Entry 4CD8 (X-ray diffraction, 1.47 A resolution); this record covers chain A.

# Chain A
Molecule: Endo-beta-1,4-mannanase
Organism: Alicyclobacillus acidocaldarius
Notes: EC 3.2.1.78
Reference sequence: A5H1I6 (A5H1I6_9BACL); residues 1-320 here = UniProt positions 1-320
Sequence (320 residues; each row starts with the number of its first residue):
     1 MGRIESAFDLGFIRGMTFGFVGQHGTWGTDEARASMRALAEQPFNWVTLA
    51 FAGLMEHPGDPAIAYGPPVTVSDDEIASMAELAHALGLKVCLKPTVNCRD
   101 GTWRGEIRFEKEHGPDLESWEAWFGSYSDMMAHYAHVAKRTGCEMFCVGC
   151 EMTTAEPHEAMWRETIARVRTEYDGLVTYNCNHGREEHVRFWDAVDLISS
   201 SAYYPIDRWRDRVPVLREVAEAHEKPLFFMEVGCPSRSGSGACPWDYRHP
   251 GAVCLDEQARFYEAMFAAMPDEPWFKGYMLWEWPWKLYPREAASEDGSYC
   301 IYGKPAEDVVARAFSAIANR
Disordered / not traced: 1-5, 319-320
Ligand contacts: beta-D-mannopyranose / Mannoimidazole: Phe-20, Val-21, Asn-97, Arg-104, Cys-150, Glu-151, Tyr-203, Glu-231, Trp-245, Asp-246, Tyr-247, Trp-281, Glu-282, Tyr-299

# In short
Chain A binds beta-D-mannopyranose / Mannoimidazole.
Chain A is Endo-beta-1,4-mannanase (Alicyclobacillus acidocaldarius); the structure, The structure of GH113
beta-mannanase AaManA from Alicyclobacillus acidocaldarius in complex with ManMIm, was determined by X-ray
diffraction together with 4CD4, 4CD5, 4CD6 and 4CD7 from the same study.
